4L8W - chains D and B of the 6 polymer chains in the assembly; structure by X-ray diffraction, 2.39 A resolution.

Chain D (and B):
Name: Gamma-glutamyl hydrolase
Organism: Danio rerio
Notes: EC 3.4.19.9; chain B of this document is another copy of the same molecule, construct and numbering; everything in this record applies to it too
UniProtKB: Q6NY42 (Q6NY42_DANRE); residues -20 to 291 here correspond to UniProt positions 1-312 (UniProt number = residue number + 21)
Sequence (312 residues; each row starts with the number of its first residue; numbers below 1 keep their minus sign (Met-20 is residue -20)):
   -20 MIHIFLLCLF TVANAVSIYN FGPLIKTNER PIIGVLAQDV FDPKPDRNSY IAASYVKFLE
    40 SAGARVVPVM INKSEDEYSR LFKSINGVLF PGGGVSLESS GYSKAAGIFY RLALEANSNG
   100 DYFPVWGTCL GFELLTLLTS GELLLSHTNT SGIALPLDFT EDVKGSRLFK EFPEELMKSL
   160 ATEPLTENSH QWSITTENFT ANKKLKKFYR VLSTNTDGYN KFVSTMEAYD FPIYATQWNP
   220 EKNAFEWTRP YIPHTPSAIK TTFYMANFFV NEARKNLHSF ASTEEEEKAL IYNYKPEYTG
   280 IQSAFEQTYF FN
Not modelled in the structure: -20 to 4
Construct notes: engineered mutation Asn218 (His239 in Q6NY42)

Interface between chain D and chain B:
Pairs across the interface (15; chain D residue first):
  Asn128(D) - Asn128(B)
  Asn128(D) - Ile132(B)
  Ile132(D) - Asn128(B)
  Pro135(D) - Tyr198(B)
  Pro163(D) - Tyr198(B)
  Thr195(D) - Gly197(B)
  Asp196(D) - Asp196(B)
  Asp196(D) - Gly197(B)
  Gly197(D) - Leu134(B)
  Gly197(D) - Thr195(B)
  Gly197(D) - Asp196(B)
  Gly197(D) - Gly197(B)
  Tyr198(D) - Leu134(B)  hydrophobic
  Tyr198(D) - Pro135(B)
  Tyr198(D) - Pro163(B)
Interface residues without a listed pair, chain D (11 interface residues in all): Ala133, Leu134, Thr161
Interface residues without a listed pair, chain B (13 interface residues in all): Ser130, Gly131, Ala133, Thr161

Summary:
Chain D and chain B form an interface of 11 and 13 residues respectively.
Both chains are Gamma-glutamyl hydrolase (Danio rerio). Entry 4L8W (Crystal structure of gamma glutamyl
hydrolase (H218N) from zebrafish complex with MTX polyglutamate) was determined by X-ray diffraction,
deposited together with 4L8F and 4L8Y.
